Entry 6O7K (electron microscopy, 4.20 A resolution (low resolution: residue-level contacts below are approximate; hydrogen-bond / salt-bridge calls are withheld)); this record covers chains g and t of the 25 polymer chains in the assembly.

[Chain g]
Molecule: 16S ribosomal RNA
From: Escherichia coli
Sequence (1539 nucleotides; row label = number of the first residue in the row):
     2 AAUUGAAGAG UUUGAUCAUG GCUCAGAUUG AACGCUGGCG GCAGGCCUAA CACAUGCAAG
    62 UCGAACGGUA ACAGGAAGAA GCUUGCUUCU UUGCUGACGA GUGGCGGACG GGUGAGUAAU
   122 GUCUGGGAAA CUGCCUGAUG GAGGGGGAUA ACUACUGGAA ACGGUAGCUA AUACCGCAUA
   182 ACGUCGCAAG ACCAAAGAGG GGGACCUUCG GGCCUCUUGC CAUCGGAUGU GCCCAGAUGG
   242 GAUUAGCUAG UAGGUGGGGU AACGGCUCAC CUAGGCGACG AUCCCUAGCU GGUCUGAGAG
   302 GAUGACCAGC CACACUGGAA CUGAGACACG GUCCAGACUC CUACGGGAGG CAGCAGUGGG
   362 GAAUAUUGCA CAAUGGGCGC AAGCCUGAUG CAGCCAUGCC GCGUGUAUGA AGAAGGCCUU
   422 CGGGUUGUAA AGUACUUUCA GCGGGGAGGA AGGGAGUAAA GUUAAUACCU UUGCUCAUUG
   482 ACGUUACCCG CAGAAGAAGC ACCGGCUAAC UCCGUGCCAG CAGCCGCGGU AAUACGGAGG
   542 GUGCAAGCGU UAAUCGGAAU UACUGGGCGU AAAGCGCACG CAGGCGGUUU GUUAAGUCAG
   602 AUGUGAAAUC CCCGGGCUCA ACCUGGGAAC UGCAUCUGAU ACUGGCAAGC UUGAGUCUCG
   662 UAGAGGGGGG UAGAAUUCCA GGUGUAGCGG UGAAAUGCGU AGAGAUCUGG AGGAAUACCG
   722 GUGGCGAAGG CGGCCCCCUG GACGAAGACU GACGCUCAGG UGCGAAAGCG UGGGGAGCAA
   782 ACAGGAUUAG AUACCCUGGU AGUCCACGCC GUAAACGAUG UCGACUUGGA GGUUGUGCCC
   842 UUGAGGCGUG GCUUCCGGAG CUAACGCGUU AAGUCGACCG CCUGGGGAGU ACGGCCGCAA
   902 GGUUAAAACU CAAAUGAAUU GACGGGGGCC CGCACAAGCG GUGGAGCAUG UGGUUUAAUU
   962 CGAUGCAACG CGAAGAACCU UACCUGGUCU UGACAUCCAC GGAAGUUUUC AGAGAUGAGA
  1022 AUGUGCCUUC GGGAACCGUG AGACAGGUGC UGCAUGGCUG UCGUCAGCUC GUGUUGUGAA
  1082 AUGUUGGGUU AAGUCCCGCA ACGAGCGCAA CCCUUAUCCU UUGUUGCCAG CGGUCCGGCC
  1142 GGGAACUCAA AGGAGACUGC CAGUGAUAAA CUGGAGGAAG GUGGGGAUGA CGUCAAGUCA
  1202 UCAUGGCCCU UACGACCAGG GCUACACACG UGCUACAAUG GCGCAUACAA AGAGAAGCGA
  1262 CCUCGCGAGA GCAAGCGGAC CUCAUAAAGU GCGUCGUAGU CCGGAUUGGA GUCUGCAACU
  1322 CGACUCCAUG AAGUCGGAAU CGCUAGUAAU CGUGGAUCAG AAUGCCACGG UGAAUACGUU
  1382 CCCGGGCCUU GUACACACCG CCCGUCACAC CAUGGGAGUG GGUUGCAAAA GAAGUAGGUA
  1442 GCUUAACCUU CGGGAGGGCG CUUACCACUU UGUGAUUCAU GACUGGGGUG AAGUCGUAAC
  1502 AAGGUAACCG UAGGGGAACC UGCGGUUGGA UCACCUCCU

[Chain t]
Protein: 30S ribosomal protein S12
From: Escherichia coli
UniProtKB: V6FZ95 (V6FZ95_ECOLX); residues 1-123 here correspond to UniProt positions 2-124 (UniProt number = residue number + 1)
Sequence (123 residues; numbered 1 to 123; the number before each row is that of its first residue):
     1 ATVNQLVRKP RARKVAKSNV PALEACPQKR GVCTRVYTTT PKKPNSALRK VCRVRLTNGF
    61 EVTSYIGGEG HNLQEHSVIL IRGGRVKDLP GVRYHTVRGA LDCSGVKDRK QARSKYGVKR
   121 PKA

[Chain g / chain t interface]
Pairs across the interface (108):
  A32(g) with Pro-27(t)
  A33(g) with Pro-27(t); Gln-28(t)
  C34(g) with Gln-28(t); Leu-80(t); Val-97(t)
  G35(g) with Arg-113(t); Ser-114(t)
  C36(g) with Arg-113(t); Val-118(t); Lys-119(t); Arg-120(t)
  U37(g) with Lys-119(t); Arg-120(t)
  G302(g) with Arg-13(t)
  G362(g) with Lys-29(t); Arg-30(t); Thr-57(t)
  A363(g) with Ala-25(t); Cys-26(t); Gln-28(t); Lys-29(t); Arg-30(t); Thr-57(t)
  G500(g) with Arg-120(t)
  C501(g) with Arg-113(t); Arg-120(t)
  A502(g) with Ala-112(t); Arg-113(t); Ser-114(t)
  C503(g) with Ala-112(t); Lys-115(t)
  C518(g) with Ser-46(t)
  C519(g) with Ser-46(t); Ala-47(t)
  A520(g) with Ala-47(t); Leu-48(t); Lys-50(t)
  G521(g) with Ala-47(t); Arg-49(t); Lys-50(t); Gly-68(t); Glu-69(t); Gly-70(t)
  C522(g) with Arg-49(t); Tyr-65(t); Gly-67(t); Gly-68(t); Tyr-116(t)
  A523(g) with Arg-49(t); Val-86(t); Asp-88(t); Lys-115(t)
  C525(g) with Lys-87(t)
  C526(g) with Lys-87(t)
  G527(g) with Asn-45(t)
  C528(g) with Asn-45(t)
  G529(g) with Asn-45(t); Ser-46(t)
  G537(g) with Arg-109(t)
  G538(g) with Arg-109(t); Lys-110(t); Gln-111(t)
  A539(g) with Lys-110(t); Gln-111(t)
  G550(g) with Ser-114(t)
  U552(g) with Pro-27(t); Arg-82(t); Gly-83(t)
  A553(g) with Ala-25(t); Cys-26(t); Pro-27(t); Gly-83(t); Gly-84(t)
  A554(g) with Ser-18(t); Leu-23(t)
  C556(g) with Arg-13(t)
  U562(g) with Arg-11(t); Ala-12(t); Arg-13(t)
  A563(g) with Arg-11(t)
  C564(g) with Leu-6(t); Arg-11(t)
  G567(g) with Ala-1(t); Arg-11(t)
  G568(g) with Ala-1(t)
  G585(g) with Asn-4(t)
  C879(g) with Asn-4(t)
  C880(g) with Thr-2(t); Asn-4(t); Gln-5(t); Arg-8(t)
  G881(g) with Gln-5(t); Arg-8(t)
  C882(g) with Gln-5(t)
  C883(g) with Arg-11(t)
  U884(g) with Arg-11(t); Lys-14(t)
  G885(g) with Lys-14(t)
  A909(g) with Lys-17(t)
  C910(g) with Lys-17(t)
  U911(g) with Arg-93(t)
  C912(g) with Lys-42(t); Arg-85(t)
  A913(g) with Lys-42(t)
  C1412(g) with Arg-53(t)
  A1492(g) with Lys-43(t)
  A1493(g) with Lys-43(t)
Other interface residues (no listed pair), chain g (56 interface residues in all): C23, A303, U551
Other interface residues (no listed pair), chain t (60 interface residues in all): Val-20, Pro-21, Gly-91, Gly-99, Gly-117

[Summary]
Chain g and chain t form an interface of 56 and 60 residues respectively.
Chain g is 16S ribosomal RNA and chain t is 30S ribosomal protein S12, both from Escherichia coli; the
structure, 30S initiation complex, was determined by electron microscopy.
